9KHO - chains C and D of the 6 polymer chains in the assembly; structure by X-ray diffraction, 2.16 A resolution.

[Chain C (and D)]
Name: N-acylhomoserine lactonase
Source organism: Salinicola salarius
Notes: EC 3.1.1.81; chain D of this document is another copy of the same molecule, construct and numbering; everything in this record applies to it too
Reference sequence: A0A455K4F1 (A0A455K4F1_9GAMM); residue numbers follow UniProt; this construct covers 1-261
Sequence (261 residues; numbered 1 to 261; the number before each row is that of its first residue):
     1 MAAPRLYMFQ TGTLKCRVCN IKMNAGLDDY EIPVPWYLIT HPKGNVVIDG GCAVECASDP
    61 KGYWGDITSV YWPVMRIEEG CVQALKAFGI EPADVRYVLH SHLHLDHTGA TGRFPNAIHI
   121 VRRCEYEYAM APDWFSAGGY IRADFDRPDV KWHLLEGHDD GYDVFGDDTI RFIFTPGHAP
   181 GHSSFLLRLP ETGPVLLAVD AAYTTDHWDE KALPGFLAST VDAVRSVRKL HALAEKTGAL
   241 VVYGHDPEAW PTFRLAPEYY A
Not modelled in the structure: 1-4, 257-261 (chain D: 1-2, 256-261)
Construct notes: engineered mutation I77 (Glu in A0A455K4F1), G157 (Asp in A0A455K4F1), Y243 (Thr in A0A455K4F1), L255 (His in A0A455K4F1)
Metal / ion sites: Ni2+ site 1: H102, H104, H178, D200; Ni2+ site 2: D106, H107, D200, H245

[Interface between chain C and chain D]
Residue-residue contacts (44; chain C residue first):
  C19(C) - N24(D)  hydrogen bond (backbone-side chain)
  M23(C) - M23(D)  hydrophobic
  M23(C) - N24(D)
  M23(C) - G215(D)
  N24(C) - C19(D)
  N24(C) - M23(D)
  N24(C) - N24(D)  hydrogen bond (backbone-side chain)
  N24(C) - L27(D)
  N24(C) - G215(D)  hydrogen bond (side chain-backbone)
  L27(C) - N24(D)
  L27(C) - G26(D)
  Y128(C) - V221(D)
  Y128(C) - R225(D)
  D133(C) - V221(D)
  D133(C) - V224(D)
  D133(C) - R225(D)  salt bridge
  W134(C) - E210(D)
  W134(C) - L213(D)  hydrophobic
  W134(C) - V224(D)
  W134(C) - R228(D)
  F135(C) - T220(D)
  F135(C) - V221(D)  hydrophobic
  F135(C) - V224(D)  hydrophobic
  E210(C) - W134(D)
  L213(C) - W134(D)  hydrophobic
  G215(C) - M23(D)
  G215(C) - N24(D)  hydrogen bond (backbone-side chain)
  L217(C) - T220(D)  hydrogen bond (backbone-side chain)
  A218(C) - S219(D)
  A218(C) - T220(D)  hydrogen bond (backbone-backbone)
  A218(C) - V221(D)  hydrogen bond (backbone-backbone)
  S219(C) - A218(D)
  T220(C) - F135(D)
  T220(C) - L217(D)  hydrogen bond (side chain-backbone)
  T220(C) - A218(D)  hydrogen bond (backbone-backbone)
  V221(C) - Y128(D)
  V221(C) - D133(D)
  V221(C) - A218(D)  hydrogen bond (backbone-backbone)
  V224(C) - D133(D)
  V224(C) - W134(D)
  V224(C) - F135(D)  hydrophobic
  R225(C) - Y128(D)
  R225(C) - D133(D)  salt bridge
  R228(C) - W134(D)
Interface residues without a listed pair, chain C (22 interface residues in all): A25, G26, A212
Interface residues without a listed pair, chain D (22 interface residues in all): A25, A212

[Overview]
The chain C/chain D interface involves 22 residues from each chain, with 10 hydrogen bonds and 2 salt bridges.
Polar contacts include D133(C)-R225(D), C19(C)-N24(D) and N24(C)-N24(D). H102(C), H104(C), H178(C) and D200(C)
form the Ni2+ site 1.
Chain C and chain D are both N-acylhomoserine lactonase (Salinicola salarius); the structure, Crystal
structure of N-acyl homoserine lactonase AhlX mutant M41(E77I/D177G/T243Y/H255L), was determined by X-ray
diffraction, deposited together with 9KHQ.
